PDB entry 7BVZ | X-ray diffraction, 2.30 A resolution | chain A

== Chain A ==
Name: Cell shape determining protein MreB
From: Spiroplasma citri
UniProt: Q8VQG1 (Q8VQG1_SPICI); residues 1-352 here = UniProt positions 1-352
Amino-acid sequence (360 residues; row label = number of the first residue in the row):
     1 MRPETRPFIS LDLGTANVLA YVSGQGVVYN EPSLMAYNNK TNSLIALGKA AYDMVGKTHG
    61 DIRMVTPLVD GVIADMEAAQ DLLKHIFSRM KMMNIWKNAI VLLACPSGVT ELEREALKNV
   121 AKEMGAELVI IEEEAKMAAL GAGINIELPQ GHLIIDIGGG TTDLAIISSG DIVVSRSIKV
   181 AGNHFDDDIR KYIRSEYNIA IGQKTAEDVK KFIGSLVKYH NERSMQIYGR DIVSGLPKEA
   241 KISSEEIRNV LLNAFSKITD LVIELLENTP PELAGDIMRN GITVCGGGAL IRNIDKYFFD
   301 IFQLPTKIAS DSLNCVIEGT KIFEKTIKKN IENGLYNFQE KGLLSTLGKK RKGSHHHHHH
Unresolved in the structure: 1-2, 94-96, 335-360
Differences from the reference sequence: expression tag (353-360)
Ion coordination: K+: Asp12, Asn17 (together with ADP)
Ligand contacts: ADP (adenosine-5'-diphosphate): Gly14, Thr15, Ala16, Asn17, Asp156, Ile157, Gly158, Gly159, Gly160, Gly182, Asn183, Asp186, Glu207, Lys210, Lys211, Gly286, Gly287, Gly288, Leu290, Ile291, Leu313

== In short ==
Bound to chain A: ADP. Asp12 and Asn17 coordinate K+.
Chain A is Cell shape determining protein MreB (Spiroplasma citri); the structure, Crystal structure of MreB5
of Spiroplasma citri bound to ADP, was determined by X-ray diffraction (same publication as 7BVY).
